9ERX - chains A and B of the 5 polymer chains in the assembly; structure by electron microscopy, 2.90 A resolution.

== Chain A ==
Protein: Guanine nucleotide-binding protein G(i) subunit alpha-1
From: Homo sapiens
UniProt: P63096 (GNAI1_HUMAN); residue numbers follow UniProt; this construct covers 2-354
Chain sequence (353 residues; row label = number of the first residue in the row):
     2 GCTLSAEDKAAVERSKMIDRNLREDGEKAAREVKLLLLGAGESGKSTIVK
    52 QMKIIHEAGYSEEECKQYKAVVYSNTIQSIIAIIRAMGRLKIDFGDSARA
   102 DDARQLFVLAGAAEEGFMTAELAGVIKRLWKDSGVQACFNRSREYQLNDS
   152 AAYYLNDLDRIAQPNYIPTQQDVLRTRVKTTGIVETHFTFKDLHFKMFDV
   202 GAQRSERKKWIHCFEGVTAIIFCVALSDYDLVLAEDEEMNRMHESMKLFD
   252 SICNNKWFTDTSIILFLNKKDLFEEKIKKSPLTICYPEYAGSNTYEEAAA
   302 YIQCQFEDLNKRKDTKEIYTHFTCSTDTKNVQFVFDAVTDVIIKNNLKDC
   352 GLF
Unresolved in the structure: 2, 55-180
Construct notes: conflict Ala203 (Gly in P63096), Ser326 (Ala in P63096)
Swiss-Prot annotation at these positions:
  - region: Lys35 to Thr48 (G1 motif), Asp173 to Thr181 (G2 motif), Phe196 to Gly202, Gln204, Arg205 (G3 motif), Ile265 to Asp272 (G4 motif), Thr324, Cys325, Thr327 to Thr329 (G5 motif)
  - binding site (GTP): Glu43 to Thr48, Ser151, Leu175 to Thr181, Asp200 to Gly202, Gln204, Asn269 to Asp272
  - binding site (Mg(2+)): Ser47, Thr181
  - modified residue: Arg178 (ADP-ribosylarginine), Gln204 (Deamidated glutamine), Cys351 (ADP-ribosylcysteine)
  - lipidation: Gly2 (N-myristoyl glycine), Cys3 (S-palmitoyl cysteine)

== Chain B ==
Protein: Guanine nucleotide-binding protein G(I)/G(S)/G(T) subunit beta-1
From: Homo sapiens
UniProt: P62873 (GBB1_HUMAN); residue numbers follow UniProt; this construct covers 2-340
Chain sequence (358 residues; row label = number of the first residue in the row; numbers below 1 keep their minus sign (Met-17 is residue -17)):
   -17 MHHHHHHLEVLFQGPGSSGSELDQLRQEAEQLKNQIRDARKACADATLSQ
    33 ITNNIDPVGRIQMRTRRTLRGHLAKIYAMHWGTDSRLLVSASQDGKLIIW
    83 DSYTTNKVHAIPLRSSWVMTCAYAPSGNYVACGGLDNICSIYNLKTREGN
   133 VRVSRELAGHTGYLSCCRFLDDNQIVTSSGDTTCALWDIETGQQTTTFTG
   183 HTGDVMSLSLAPDTRLFVSGACDASAKLWDVREGMCRQTFTGHESDINAI
   233 CFFPNGNAFATGSDDATCRLFDLRADQELMTYSHDNIICGITSVSFSKSG
   283 RLLLAGYDDFNCNVWDALKADRAGVLAGHDNRVSCLGVTDDGMAVATGSW
   333 DSFLKIWN
Unresolved in the structure: -17 to 1
Construct notes: initiating methionine (-17); expression tag (-16 to 1)
Swiss-Prot annotation at these positions:
  - modified residue: Ser2 (N-acetylserine), His266 (Phosphohistidine)

== How chain A and chain B interact ==
Pairs across the interface - 60 pairs, chain A then chain B:
  Ala12(A) - Asn88(B)
  Val13(A) - Asn88(B)
  Arg15(A) - Val90(B)  hydrogen bond (side chain-backbone)
  Arg15(A) - His91(B)  hydrogen bond
  Ser16(A) - Asn88(B)
  Ser16(A) - Lys89(B)
  Ile19(A) - Lys89(B)
  Ile19(A) - Val90(B)
  Ile19(A) - Ala92(B)  hydrophobic
  Asp20(A) - Lys89(B)  salt bridge
  Leu23(A) - Gly53(B)
  Leu23(A) - Leu55(B)
  Leu23(A) - Lys78(B)
  Leu23(A) - Ile80(B)  hydrophobic
  Leu23(A) - Lys89(B)
  Asp26(A) - Lys78(B)  salt bridge
  Gly27(A) - Leu55(B)
  Thr181(A) - Asn119(B)
  Thr182(A) - Asp118(B)
  Thr182(A) - Asn119(B)
  Gly183(A) - Leu117(B)  hydrogen bond (backbone-backbone)
  Gly183(A) - Asn119(B)  hydrogen bond (backbone-side chain)
  Ile184(A) - Trp99(B)
  Ile184(A) - Leu117(B)
  Glu186(A) - Trp99(B)
  Phe199(A) - Trp99(B)  hydrophobic
  Gln204(A) - Leu117(B)
  Gln204(A) - Asn119(B)
  Gln204(A) - Thr143(B)
  Gln204(A) - Gly144(B)
  Gln204(A) - Tyr145(B)  hydrogen bond (side chain-backbone)
  Ser206(A) - Gly144(B)
  Ser206(A) - Tyr145(B)
  Ser206(A) - Gly162(B)
  Ser206(A) - Asp186(B)
  Glu207(A) - Asp186(B)  hydrogen bond (backbone-side chain)
  Glu207(A) - Cys204(B)  hydrogen bond
  Glu207(A) - Asp228(B)
  Lys210(A) - Met101(B)
  Lys210(A) - Tyr145(B)
  Lys210(A) - Met188(B)
  Lys210(A) - Cys204(B)
  Lys210(A) - Asp228(B)  salt bridge
  Lys210(A) - Asn230(B)
  Lys210(A) - Asp246(B)  salt bridge
  Trp211(A) - Met101(B)  hydrophobic
  Trp211(A) - Leu117(B)  hydrophobic
  Trp211(A) - Tyr145(B)
  His213(A) - Lys57(B)
  His213(A) - Tyr59(B)  hydrogen bond
  His213(A) - Trp332(B)
  Cys214(A) - Tyr59(B)  hydrogen bond (backbone-side chain)
  Cys214(A) - Trp99(B)
  Cys214(A) - Met101(B)  hydrophobic
  Phe215(A) - Trp99(B)  hydrophobic
  Phe215(A) - Leu117(B)  hydrophobic
  Glu216(A) - Lys57(B)  salt bridge
  Glu216(A) - Trp332(B)
  Trp258(A) - Arg314(B)
  Trp258(A) - Trp332(B)  hydrophobic
Interface residues without a listed pair, chain B (32 interface residues in all): Arg52, Gln75, Thr87, Ile120

== In short ==
The interface between chain A and chain B involves 25 residues on one side and 32 on the other, with 9
hydrogen bonds and 5 salt bridges. Polar contacts include Asp20(A)-Lys89(B), Asp26(A)-Lys78(B) and
Lys210(A)-Asp228(B).
Chain A is Guanine nucleotide-binding protein G(i) subunit alpha-1 and chain B is Guanine nucleotide-binding
protein G(I)/G(S)/G(T) subunit beta-1, both from Homo sapiens; the structure, Structural basis of D9-THC
analog activity at the Cannabinoid 1 receptor, was determined by electron microscopy.
